2PW1 - chains B and C of the 3 polymer chains in the assembly; structure by X-ray diffraction, 2.60 A resolution.

== Chain B ==
Molecule: 2F5 Fab fragment light chain
Organism: Homo sapiens
Notes: antibody fragment or engineered binder
Sequence (235 residues; numbered 1 to 217 plus 19 insertion-coded residues; 1 number in that range is skipped by the numbering (no residue carries it; nothing is unmodelled there); the number before each row is that of its first residue; a row labelled like 35A-35B holds insertion residues (35A, then the next letters in order)):
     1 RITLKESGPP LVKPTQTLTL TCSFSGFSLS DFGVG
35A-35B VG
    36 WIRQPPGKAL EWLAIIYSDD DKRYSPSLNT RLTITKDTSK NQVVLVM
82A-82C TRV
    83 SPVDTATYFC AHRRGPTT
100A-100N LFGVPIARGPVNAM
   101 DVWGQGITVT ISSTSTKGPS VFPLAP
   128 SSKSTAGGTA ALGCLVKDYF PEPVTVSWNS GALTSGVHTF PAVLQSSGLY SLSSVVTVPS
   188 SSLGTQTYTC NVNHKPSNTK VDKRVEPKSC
Disordered / not traced: 128-135, 190-192, 215-217
Disulfides: Cys22-Cys92, Cys141-Cys197

== Chain C ==
Molecule: peptide epitope
Sequence (8 residues; row label = number of the first residue in the row):
     1 ELDKWNSL

== Interface between chain B and chain C ==
Pairs across the interface - 14 pairs, chain B then chain C:
  Gly33(B) - Trp5(C)
  Tyr52(B) - Asp3(C)
  Tyr52(B) - Lys4(C)
  Asp54(B) - Lys4(C)  salt bridge
  Asp56(B) - Lys4(C)  salt bridge
  Arg58(B) - Glu1(C)  salt bridge
  Arg95(B) - Asp3(C)  salt bridge
  Arg95(B) - Trp5(C)
  Pro98(B) - Trp5(C)  hydrophobic
  Pro98(B) - Leu8(C)  hydrophobic
  Arg100H(B) - Trp5(C)  hydrogen bond (side chain-backbone)
  Arg100H(B) - Asn6(C)  hydrogen bond (side chain-backbone)
  Arg100H(B) - Leu8(C)
  Val100K(B) - Trp5(C)
Other interface residues (no listed pair), chain B (11 interface residues in all): Phe32, Pro100E
Other interface residues (no listed pair), chain C (7 interface residues in all): Ser7

== Overview ==
11 residues of chain B and 7 residues of chain C are in contact; the contacts include 2 hydrogen bonds and 4
salt bridges. Polar pairs include Asp54(B)-Lys4(C), Asp56(B)-Lys4(C) and Arg58(B)-Glu1(C).
Here chain B is 2F5 Fab fragment light chain (Homo sapiens) and chain C is peptide epitope. Entry 2PW1
(Crystal structure of the HIV-1 Cross Neutralizing Monoclonal Antibody 2F5 in complex with gp41 Peptide
ELDKWNSL) was determined by X-ray diffraction (same publication as 1U8H, 1U8I, 1U8J, 1U8L, 1U8M, 1U8N and 14
further entries).
